Entry 7AE4 (X-ray diffraction, 3.31 A resolution); this record covers chains B and C of the 12 polymer chains in the assembly.

[Chain B (and C)]
Name: Phenolic acid decarboxylase
Source organism: Sedimentibacter hydroxybenzoicus
Notes: EC 4.1.1.63, 4.1.1.61; chain C of this document is another copy of the same molecule, construct and numbering; everything in this record applies to it too
UniProtKB: Q9S4M7 (YCLC_SEDHY); numbering as in UniProt (aligned over 1-480)
Chain sequence (480 residues; each row starts with the number of its first residue):
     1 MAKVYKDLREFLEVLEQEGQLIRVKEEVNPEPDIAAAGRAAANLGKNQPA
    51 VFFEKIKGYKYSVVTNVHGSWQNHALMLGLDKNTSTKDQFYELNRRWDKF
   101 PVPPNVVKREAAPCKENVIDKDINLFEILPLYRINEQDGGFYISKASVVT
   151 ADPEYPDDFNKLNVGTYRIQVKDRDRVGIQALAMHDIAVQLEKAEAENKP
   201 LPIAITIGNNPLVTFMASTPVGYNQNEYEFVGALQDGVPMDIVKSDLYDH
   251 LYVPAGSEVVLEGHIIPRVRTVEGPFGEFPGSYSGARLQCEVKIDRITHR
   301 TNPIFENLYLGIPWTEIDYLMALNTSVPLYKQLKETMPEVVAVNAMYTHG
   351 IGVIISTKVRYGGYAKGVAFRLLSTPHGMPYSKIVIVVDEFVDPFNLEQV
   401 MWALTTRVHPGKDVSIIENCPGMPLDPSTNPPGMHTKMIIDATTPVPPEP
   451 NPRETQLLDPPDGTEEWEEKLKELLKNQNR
Not modelled in the structure: 1, 478-480
Bound ions: Na+ site 1: Asn160, Asn163, Tyr223, Gln225; Mg2+: Asn163, Asp186, Glu227 (together with phosphate ion); Na+ site 2: Met216, Ala217, Thr219, Glu227 (together with phosphate ion); Na+ site 3: Arg407, Asp413, Asp441, Thr443
UniProt features mapped onto this chain:
  - active site: Glu278 (Proton donor)
  - binding site (prenylated FMN): Asn163 to Arg168, Met184, His185
  - binding site (Mn(2+)): Asn163, His185, Glu227

[Interface between chain B and chain C]
Residue-residue contacts (133; chain B residue first):
  Ile22(B) with Leu471(C), hydrophobic; Leu475(C), hydrophobic
  Arg23(B) with Leu474(C)
  Glu26(B) with Lys470(C), salt bridge
  Asp33(B) with Trp467(C), hydrogen bond
  Ala35(B) with Pro461(C), hydrophobic
  Ala36(B) with Pro461(C); Gly463(C); Thr464(C); Trp467(C)
  Ala37(B) with Trp467(C), hydrophobic; Leu471(C)
  Arg39(B) with Thr464(C)
  Ala40(B) with Thr464(C); Trp467(C), hydrophobic; Glu468(C)
  Ala41(B) with Leu471(C)
  Asn43(B) with Glu468(C), hydrogen bond
  Phe53(B) with Trp467(C), hydrophobic
  Asn135(B) with Leu458(C)
  Pro280(B) with Trp402(C), hydrogen bond (backbone-side chain); Thr406(C)
  Gly281(B) with Leu457(C); Leu458(C), hydrogen bond (backbone-backbone)
  Ser282(B) with Arg407(C); Thr455(C); Gln456(C), hydrogen bond (side chain-backbone)
  Tyr283(B) with Glu454(C); Leu458(C), hydrophobic
  Arg287(B) with Arg453(C)
  Tyr309(B) with Pro461(C)
  Gly311(B) with Leu458(C)
  Ile312(B) with Leu458(C)
  Pro313(B) with Trp402(C)
  Tyr347(B) with Glu398(C), hydrogen bond; Met401(C), hydrophobic
  Thr348(B) with Thr405(C), hydrogen bond
  Ile351(B) with Thr405(C)
  Gly352(B) with Thr405(C)
  Lys383(B) with Thr405(C), hydrogen bond (side chain-backbone); Val408(C), hydrogen bond (side chain-backbone); Pro410(C)
  Ile384(B) with Leu404(C)
  Leu397(B) with Leu397(C); Glu398(C); Met401(C), hydrophobic
  Glu398(B) with Tyr347(C), hydrogen bond; Leu397(C)
  Met401(B) with Tyr347(C), hydrophobic
  Trp402(B) with Pro280(C), hydrogen bond (side chain-backbone); Pro313(C); Thr348(C)
  Leu404(B) with Ile384(C)
  Thr405(B) with Thr348(C), hydrogen bond; Ile351(C); Gly352(C); Lys383(C), hydrogen bond (backbone-side chain); Asp426(C)
  Thr406(B) with Pro427(C); Ser428(C)
  Arg407(B) with Ser282(C); Pro427(C)
  Val408(B) with Lys383(C), hydrogen bond (backbone-side chain); Ser428(C), hydrogen bond (backbone-side chain)
  His409(B) with Ser428(C); Thr429(C); Asn430(C); Thr436(C)
  Pro410(B) with Lys383(C); Ile416(C); Thr436(C)
  Val414(B) with Ile416(C), hydrophobic; Met438(C), hydrophobic
  Ile416(B) with Pro410(C); Val414(C), hydrophobic
  Pro424(B) with Arg453(C), hydrogen bond (backbone-side chain)
  Asp426(B) with Thr405(C); Arg453(C), hydrogen bond (backbone-side chain)
  Pro427(B) with Thr406(C); Arg407(C); Arg453(C); Glu454(C); Thr455(C)
  Ser428(B) with Thr406(C); Val408(C), hydrogen bond (side chain-backbone); His409(C)
  Thr429(B) with His409(C); Arg453(C)
  Asn430(B) with His409(C); Pro452(C)
  Pro431(B) with His409(C)
  Thr436(B) with Pro410(C)
  Met438(B) with Val414(C), hydrophobic
  Pro452(B) with Asn430(C)
  Arg453(B) with Arg287(C); Pro424(C), hydrogen bond (side chain-backbone); Asp426(C), hydrogen bond (side chain-backbone); Pro427(C); Thr429(C), hydrogen bond; Pro432(C)
  Glu454(B) with Tyr283(C); Pro427(C)
  Thr455(B) with Ser282(C); Pro427(C)
  Gln456(B) with Ser282(C), hydrogen bond (backbone-side chain)
  Leu457(B) with Gly281(C)
  Leu458(B) with Asn135(C); Gly281(C), hydrogen bond (backbone-backbone); Tyr283(C); Gly311(C); Ile312(C)
  Pro461(B) with Ala35(C), hydrophobic; Ala36(C); Tyr309(C)
  Asp462(B) with Pro32(C)
  Gly463(B) with Ala36(C)
  Thr464(B) with Ala36(C); Arg39(C); Ala40(C); Asn43(C)
  Trp467(B) with Asp33(C), hydrogen bond; Ala36(C); Ala37(C), hydrophobic; Ala40(C), hydrophobic; Phe53(C), hydrophobic
  Glu468(B) with Ala40(C); Asn43(C), hydrogen bond
  Lys470(B) with Glu26(C), salt bridge
  Leu471(B) with Ala37(C); Ala41(C)
  Leu474(B) with Ile22(C), hydrophobic; Arg23(C)
  Leu475(B) with Ile22(C), hydrophobic
Interface residues without a listed pair, chain B (81 interface residues in all): Gly19, Val24, Val28, Pro32, Leu44, Pro49, Val51, Ile134, Gly277, Leu310, Ile354, Gly411, Leu425, Pro432
Interface residues without a listed pair, chain C (83 interface residues in all): Gly19, Val24, Val28, Leu44, Pro49, Val51, Ile134, Gly277, Leu310, Ile354, Gly411, Glu418, Pro431, Lys437, Pro460, Asp462

[Overview]
The interface between chain B and chain C involves 81 residues on one side and 83 on the other; the contacts
include 25 hydrogen bonds and 2 salt bridges. Polar pairs include Glu26(B)-Lys470(C), Asp33(B)-Trp467(C) and
Asn43(B)-Glu468(C).
Chain B and chain C are both Phenolic acid decarboxylase (Sedimentibacter hydroxybenzoicus); the structure,
Structure of Sedimentibacter hydroxybenzoicus vanillic acid decarboxylase (ShVdcCD) in closed form, was
determined by X-ray diffraction.
